PDB entry 6I7T | electron microscopy, 4.61 A resolution (low resolution: residue-level contacts below are approximate; hydrogen-bond / salt-bridge calls are withheld) | chains D and F of the 16 polymer chains in the assembly

[Chain D]
Protein: Translation initiation factor eIF-2B subunit delta
From: Saccharomyces cerevisiae
UniProt: P12754 (EI2BD_YEAST); numbering as in UniProt (aligned over 1-651)
Amino-acid sequence (651 residues; each row starts with the number of its first residue):
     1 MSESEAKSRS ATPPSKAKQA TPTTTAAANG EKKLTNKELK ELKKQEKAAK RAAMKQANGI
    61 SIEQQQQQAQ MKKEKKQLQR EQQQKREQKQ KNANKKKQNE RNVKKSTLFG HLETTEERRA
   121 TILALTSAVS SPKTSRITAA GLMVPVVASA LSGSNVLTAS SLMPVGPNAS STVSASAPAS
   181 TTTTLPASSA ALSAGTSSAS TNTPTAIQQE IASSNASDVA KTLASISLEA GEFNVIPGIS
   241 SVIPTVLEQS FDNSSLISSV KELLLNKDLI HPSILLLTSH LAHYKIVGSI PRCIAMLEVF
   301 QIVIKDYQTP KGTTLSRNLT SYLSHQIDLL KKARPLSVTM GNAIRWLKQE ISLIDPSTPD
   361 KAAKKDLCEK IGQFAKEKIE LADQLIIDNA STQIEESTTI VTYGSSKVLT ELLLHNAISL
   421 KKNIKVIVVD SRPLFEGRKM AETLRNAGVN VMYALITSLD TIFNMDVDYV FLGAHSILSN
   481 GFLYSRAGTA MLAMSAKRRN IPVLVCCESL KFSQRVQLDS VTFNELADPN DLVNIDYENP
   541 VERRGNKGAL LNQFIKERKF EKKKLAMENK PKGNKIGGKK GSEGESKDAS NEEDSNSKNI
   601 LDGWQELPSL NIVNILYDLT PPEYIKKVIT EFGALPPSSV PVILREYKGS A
Not modelled in the structure: 1-246, 535-597
Swiss-Prot annotation at these positions:
  - modified residue: S2 (N-acetylserine), S106 (Phosphoserine), T121 (Phosphothreonine)

[Chain F]
Protein: Translation initiation factor eIF-2B subunit beta
From: Saccharomyces cerevisiae
UniProt: P32502 (EI2BB_YEAST); numbering as in UniProt (aligned over 1-381)
Amino-acid sequence (381 residues; numbered 1 to 381; the number before each row is that of its first residue):
     1 MSSQAFTSVH PNAATSDVNV TIDTFVAKLK RRQVQGSYAI ALETLQLLMR FISAARWNHV
    61 NDLIEQIRDL GNSLEKAHPT AFSCGNVIRR ILAVLRDEVE EDTMSTTVTS TSVAEPLISS
   121 MFNLLQKPEQ PHQNRKNSSG SSSMKTKTDY RQVAIQGIKD LIDEIKNIDE GIQQIAIDLI
   181 HDHEILLTPT PDSKTVLKFL ITARERSNRT FTVLVTEGFP NNTKNAHEFA KKLAQHNIET
   241 LVVPDSAVFA LMSRVGKVII GTKAVFVNGG TISSNSGVSS VCECAREFRT PVFAVAGLYK
   301 LSPLYPFDVE KFVEFGGSQR ILPRMDPRKR LDTVNQITDY VPPENIDIYI TNVGGFNPSF
   361 IYRIAWDNYK QIDVHLDKNK A
Not modelled in the structure: 1-15, 130-141

[Chain D / chain F interface]
Contacting residue pairs (81):
  L247(D) - E239(F)
  E248(D) - I185(F)
  Q249(D) - I185(F)
  Q249(D) - L241(F)
  Y403(D) - S246(F)
  S431(D) - S246(F)
  R432(D) - F219(F)
  R432(D) - D245(F)
  F435(D) - F219(F)
  R438(D) - P323(F)
  R438(D) - R324(F)
  A441(D) - L331(F)
  E442(D) - R324(F)
  R445(D) - K329(F)
  R445(D) - R330(F)
  R445(D) - L331(F)
  N446(D) - K329(F)
  V451(D) - L331(F)
  V451(D) - D332(F)
  M452(D) - D332(F)
  M452(D) - V334(F)
  Y453(D) - I321(F)
  Y453(D) - L322(F)
  Y453(D) - L331(F)
  Y453(D) - D332(F)
  Y453(D) - T333(F)
  Y453(D) - V334(F)
  L455(D) - F219(F)
  L455(D) - I321(F)
  I456(D) - D245(F)
  T457(D) - F219(F)
  T457(D) - D245(F)
  T457(D) - G277(F)
  S458(D) - V334(F)
  S458(D) - Q336(F)
  T461(D) - F315(F)
  T461(D) - Q336(F)
  N464(D) - E310(F)
  A487(D) - S246(F)
  G488(D) - S246(F)
  A490(D) - F249(F)
  M491(D) - D245(F)
  M491(D) - S246(F)
  M491(D) - V248(F)
  M491(D) - F249(F)
  M491(D) - C284(F)
  M494(D) - E283(F)
  M494(D) - C284(F)
  M494(D) - E287(F)
  R498(D) - E283(F)
  S520(D) - A250(F)
  V521(D) - A250(F)
  V521(D) - L251(F)
  V521(D) - R254(F)
  L532(D) - H227(F)
  L532(D) - P244(F)
  I600(D) - K224(F)
  I600(D) - H227(F)
  I600(D) - E228(F)
  L601(D) - H227(F)
  L601(D) - K231(F)
  D602(D) - K231(F)
  P608(D) - A234(F)
  S609(D) - A234(F)
  S609(D) - N237(F)
  S609(D) - I238(F)
  S609(D) - E239(F)
  S609(D) - T240(F)
  L610(D) - T240(F)
  N611(D) - T240(F)
  N611(D) - L241(F)
  N611(D) - V242(F)
  I612(D) - V242(F)
  V613(D) - V242(F)
  V613(D) - V243(F)
  V613(D) - P244(F)
  I615(D) - A247(F)
  I615(D) - L251(F)
  D618(D) - A250(F)
  L619(D) - F249(F)
  Y624(D) - E287(F)
Other interface residues (no listed pair), chain D (49 interface residues in all): A454, D460, V533, L607, N614, P621
Other interface residues (no listed pair), chain F (50 interface residues in all): H183, T212, E217, P220, S253, S276, S279, N335, D339, N345

[In short]
49 residues of chain D and 50 residues of chain F are in contact.
Chain D is Translation initiation factor eIF-2B subunit delta and chain F is Translation initiation factor
eIF-2B subunit beta, both from Saccharomyces cerevisiae; the structure, eIF2B:eIF2 complex, was determined by
electron microscopy together with 6I3M from the same study.
